6UTH - chains P and Q of the 35 polymer chains in the assembly; structure by electron microscopy, 3.40 A resolution.

[Chain P (and Q)]
Protein: Proteasome subunit alpha
Organism: Thermoplasma acidophilum
Notes: EC 3.4.25.1; chain Q of this document is another copy of the same molecule, construct and numbering; everything in this record applies to it too
Reference sequence: P25156 (PSA_THEAC); residues 7-233 here = UniProt positions 7-233
Sequence (227 residues; numbered 7 to 233; the number before each row is that of its first residue):
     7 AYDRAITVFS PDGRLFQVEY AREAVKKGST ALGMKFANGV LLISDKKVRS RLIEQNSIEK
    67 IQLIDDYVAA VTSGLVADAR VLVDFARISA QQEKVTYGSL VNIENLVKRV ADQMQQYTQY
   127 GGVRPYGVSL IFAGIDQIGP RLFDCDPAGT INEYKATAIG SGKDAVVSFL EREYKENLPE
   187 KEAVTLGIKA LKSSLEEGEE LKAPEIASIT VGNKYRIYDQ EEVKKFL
Curated features (UniProtKB/Swiss-Prot):
  - mutagenesis: K66 (K66A: Prevents PAN to associate with the proteasome and stimulate gate opening), L81 (L81A/E/G: Prevents PAN to stimulate gate opening), V82 (V82A: No effect on PAN's ability to stimulate gate opening; V82D/G: Prevents PAN to stimulate gate opening)
From the paper describing this entry:
  - mutagenesis - K66A: abolished binding to activators (citing earlier work)

[Chain P / chain Q interface]
Contacting residue pairs (56; chain P residue first):
  Y8(P) with D9(Q), hydrogen bond; R10(Q)
  I12(P) with R130(Q)
  T13(P) with G128(Q); R130(Q)
  V14(P) with R10(Q); Q23(Q)
  F15(P) with Q23(Q), hydrogen bond (backbone-side chain); Y26(Q); R130(Q); P131(Q)
  S16(P) with Y26(Q)
  P17(P) with Y26(Q)
  D18(P) with E29(Q); K33(Q)
  G19(P) with Y26(Q); A30(Q)
  L21(P) with L81(Q), hydrophobic; R130(Q)
  K114(P) with R86(Q); D90(Q), salt bridge
  A117(P) with R86(Q)
  Q121(P) with D84(Q), hydrogen bond; V87(Q)
  T124(P) with R130(Q), hydrogen bond (backbone-side chain)
  Q125(P) with Y123(Q); G128(Q); V129(Q); R130(Q); Y132(Q)
  Y126(P) with Y123(Q); G128(Q)
  G127(P) with G128(Q), hydrogen bond (backbone-backbone)
  A154(P) with A83(Q)
  G155(P) with R86(Q), hydrogen bond (backbone-side chain)
  T156(P) with V82(Q); A83(Q); R86(Q)
  I157(P) with R86(Q)
  N158(P) with S63(Q)
  E159(P) with E60(Q), hydrogen bond (backbone-backbone); S63(Q), hydrogen bond (backbone-side chain)
  Y160(P) with L58(Q); I59(Q), hydrophobic
  K161(P) with L58(Q), hydrogen bond (backbone-backbone); E60(Q)
  A162(P) with L58(Q)
  L176(P) with R57(Q); L58(Q), hydrophobic
  E177(P) with S56(Q), hydrogen bond; R57(Q), hydrogen bond (backbone-side chain); L58(Q)
  R178(P) with R57(Q)
  E179(P) with R57(Q)
  Y180(P) with R57(Q), hydrogen bond (backbone-side chain); L58(Q), hydrophobic
Also at the interface, not in a pair above, chain P (33 interface residues in all): D118, V173
Also at the interface, not in a pair above, chain Q (28 interface residues in all): A27, G133

[Summary]
The interface between chain P and chain Q involves 33 residues on one side and 28 on the other, with 12
hydrogen bonds and 1 salt bridge. Among the polar pairs are K114(P)-D90(Q), Y8(P)-D9(Q) and F15(P)-Q23(Q).
Curated annotation (UniProt) lists 3 mutagenesis sites on chain P. From the paper: K66A of chain P abolishes
binding to activators.
Chain P and chain Q are both Proteasome subunit alpha (Thermoplasma acidophilum); the structure, Allosteric
coupling between alpha-rings of 20S proteasome, 20S proteasome singly capped with a PA26/E102A_PANc, together
with ..., was determined by electron microscopy together with 6UTF, 6UTG, 6UTI and 6UTJ from the same study.
